6ANA - chains H and L of the 3 polymer chains in the assembly; structure by X-ray diffraction, 1.70 A resolution.

[Chain H]
Molecule: LL2 Fab Heavy Chain
Source organism: Mus musculus
Notes: antibody fragment or engineered binder
Sequence (219 residues; row label = number of the first residue in the row; a row labelled like 82A-82C holds insertion residues (82A, then the next letters in order)):
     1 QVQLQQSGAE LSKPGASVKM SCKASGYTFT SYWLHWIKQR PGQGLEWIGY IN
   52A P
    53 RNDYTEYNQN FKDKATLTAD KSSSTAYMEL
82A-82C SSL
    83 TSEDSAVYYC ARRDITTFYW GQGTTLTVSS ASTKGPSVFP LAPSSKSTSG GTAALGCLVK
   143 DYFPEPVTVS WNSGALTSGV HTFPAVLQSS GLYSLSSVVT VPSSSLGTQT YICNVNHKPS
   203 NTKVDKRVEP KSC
Not modelled in the structure: 1, 126-132, 213-215
Disulfide bonds: Cys22-Cys92, Cys139-Cys195

[Chain L]
Molecule: LL2 Fab Light Chain
Source organism: Mus musculus
Notes: antibody fragment or engineered binder
Sequence (219 residues; each row starts with the number of its first residue; a row labelled like 27A-27F holds insertion residues (27A, then the next letters in order)):
     1 DIQLTQSPSS LAVSAGDNVT MSCKSSQ
27A-27F SVLYSA
    28 NHKNYLAWYQ QKPGQSPKLL IYWASTRESG VPDRFTGSGS GTDFTLTISR VQVEDLAIYY
    88 CHQYLSSWTF GGGTKLEIKR TVAAPSVFIF PPSDEQLKSG TASVVCLLNN FYPREAKVQW
   148 KVDNALQSGN SQESVTEQDS KDSTYSLSST LTLSKADYEK HKVYACEVTH QGLSSPVTKS
   208 FNRGEC
Not modelled in the structure: 1, 213
Disulfide bonds: Cys23-Cys88, Cys133-Cys193
Covalent attachments: glycan linked to Asn18

[How chain H and chain L interact]
Pairs across the interface (60; chain H residue first):
  Trp33(H) with Ser93(L)
  His35(H) with Trp95(L)
  Ile37(H) with Phe97(L), hydrophobic
  Gln39(H) with Gln38(L), hydrogen bond
  Gly44(H) with Tyr87(L)
  Leu45(H) with Tyr87(L), hydrophobic; Phe97(L)
  Trp47(H) with Ser94(L); Trp95(L); Phe97(L)
  Tyr91(H) with Ser43(L); Pro44(L)
  Ala93(H) with Trp95(L), hydrophobic
  Arg95(H) with Tyr32(L); Trp50(L); Tyr91(L)
  Ile97(H) with Tyr49(L)
  Thr98(H) with Tyr49(L), hydrogen bond (backbone-side chain); Glu55(L)
  Thr99(H) with Glu55(L), hydrogen bond
  Phe100(H) with Tyr36(L); Leu46(L); His89(L); Tyr91(L), hydrophobic; Trp95(L), hydrophobic
  Trp102(H) with Tyr36(L), hydrogen bond; Pro44(L), hydrophobic; Phe97(L), hydrophobic
  Phe121(H) with Ser120(L); Gln123(L)
  Pro122(H) with Ser120(L); Glu122(L)
  Leu123(H) with Phe117(L); Val132(L), hydrophobic
  Ala124(H) with Phe117(L)
  Thr134(H) with Phe115(L)
  Ala136(H) with Phe115(L), hydrophobic; Phe117(L)
  Leu137(H) with Phe117(L), hydrophobic
  Leu140(H) with Ser130(L)
  Lys142(H) with Gln123(L); Ser130(L)
  His163(H) with Asn136(L), hydrogen bond; Asn137(L), hydrogen bond; Ser173(L), hydrogen bond
  Phe165(H) with Leu134(L), hydrophobic; Ser161(L); Thr163(L); Ser173(L); Leu174(L); Ser175(L)
  Pro166(H) with Ser161(L), hydrogen bond (backbone-side chain); Val162(L)
  Val168(H) with Gln159(L); Glu160(L); Ser161(L)
  Leu169(H) with Gln159(L), hydrogen bond (backbone-side chain)
  Gln170(H) with Gln159(L)
  Val180(H) with Leu134(L), hydrophobic
  Thr182(H) with Asn136(L)
Also at the interface, not in a pair above, chain H (40 interface residues in all): Glu46, Tyr50, Glu58, Arg94, Ala135, Thr164, Ser178, Lys208
Also at the interface, not in a pair above, chain L (35 interface residues in all): Thr128

[In short]
Chain H and chain L form an interface of 40 and 35 residues respectively; the contacts include 9 hydrogen
bonds. Polar pairs include Gln39(H)-Gln38(L), Thr98(H)-Tyr49(L) and Thr99(H)-Glu55(L).
Here chain H is LL2 Fab Heavy Chain and chain L is LL2 Fab Light Chain, both from Mus musculus. Entry 6ANA
(LL2 Fab in complex with anti-Kappa VHH domain) was determined by X-ray diffraction together with 6AND from
the same study.
